Entry 8WW2 (electron microscopy, 2.79 A resolution); this record covers chains A and B of the 5 polymer chains in the assembly.

Chain A:
Protein: Guanine nucleotide-binding protein G(s) subunit alpha isoforms short
Organism: Homo sapiens
Amino-acid sequence (387 residues; row label = number of the first residue in the row):
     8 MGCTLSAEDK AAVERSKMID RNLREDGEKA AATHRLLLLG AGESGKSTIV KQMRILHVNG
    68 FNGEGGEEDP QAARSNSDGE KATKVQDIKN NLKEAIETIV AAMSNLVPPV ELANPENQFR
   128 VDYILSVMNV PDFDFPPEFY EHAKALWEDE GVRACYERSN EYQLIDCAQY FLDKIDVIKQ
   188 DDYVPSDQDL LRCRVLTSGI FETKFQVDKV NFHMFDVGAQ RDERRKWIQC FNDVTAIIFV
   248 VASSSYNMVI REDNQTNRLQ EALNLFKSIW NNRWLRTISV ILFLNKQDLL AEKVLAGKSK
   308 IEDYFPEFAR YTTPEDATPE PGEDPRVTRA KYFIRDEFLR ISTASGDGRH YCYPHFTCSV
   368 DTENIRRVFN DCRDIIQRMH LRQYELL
Not modelled in the structure: 8-12, 62-203, 252-262

Chain B:
Protein: Guanine nucleotide-binding protein G(I)/G(S)/G(T) subunit beta-1
Organism: Homo sapiens
UniProtKB: P62873 (GBB1_HUMAN); residues 2-340 here = UniProt positions 2-340
Amino-acid sequence (347 residues; each row starts with the number of its first residue; numbers below 1 keep their minus sign (Met-4 is residue -4)):
    -4 MGSLLQSELD QLRQEAEQLK NQIRDARKAC ADATLSQITN NIDPVGRIQM RTRRTLRGHL
    56 AKIYAMHWGT DSRLLVSASQ DGKLIIWDSY TTNKVHAIPL RSSWVMTCAY APSGNYVACG
   116 GLDNICSIYN LKTREGNVRV SRELAGHTGY LSCCRFLDDN QIVTSSGDTT CALWDIETGQ
   176 QTTTFTGHTG DVMSLSLAPD TRLFVSGACD ASAKLWDVRE GMCRQTFTGH ESDINAICFF
   236 PNGNAFATGS DDATCRLFDL RADQELMTYS HDNIICGITS VSFSKSGRLL LAGYDDFNCN
   296 VWDALKADRA GVLAGHDNRV SCLGVTDDGM AVATGSWDSF LKIWNGS
Not modelled in the structure: -4 to 2
Construct notes: initiating methionine (-4); expression tag (-3 to 1, 341-342)
Swiss-Prot annotation at these positions:
  - modified residue: Ser2 (N-acetylserine), His266 (Phosphohistidine)

Interface between chain A and chain B:
Contacting residue pairs (39):
  Ala19(A) - Asn88(B)
  Arg22(A) - Val90(B)  hydrogen bond (side chain-backbone)
  Arg22(A) - His91(B)
  Ser23(A) - Lys89(B)  hydrogen bond (side chain-backbone)
  Ile26(A) - Lys89(B)
  Ile26(A) - Val90(B)
  Ile26(A) - Ala92(B)  hydrophobic
  Asp27(A) - Lys89(B)  salt bridge
  Leu30(A) - Leu55(B)
  Asp33(A) - Lys78(B)  salt bridge
  Gly34(A) - Leu55(B)
  Gly206(A) - Leu117(B)
  Gly206(A) - Asn119(B)
  Ile207(A) - Leu117(B)  hydrophobic
  Phe222(A) - Trp99(B)  hydrophobic
  Ala226(A) - Asn119(B)
  Ala226(A) - Thr143(B)
  Gln227(A) - Leu117(B)
  Gln227(A) - Tyr145(B)
  Arg228(A) - Gly162(B)
  Arg228(A) - Asp163(B)
  Arg228(A) - Asp186(B)  salt bridge
  Arg232(A) - Cys204(B)
  Arg232(A) - Asp228(B)  salt bridge
  Lys233(A) - Tyr145(B)
  Lys233(A) - Asn230(B)  hydrogen bond
  Lys233(A) - Asp246(B)  salt bridge
  Trp234(A) - Leu117(B)  hydrophobic
  Trp234(A) - Tyr145(B)
  Gln236(A) - Lys57(B)
  Gln236(A) - Arg314(B)  hydrogen bond
  Cys237(A) - Gln75(B)
  Cys237(A) - Trp99(B)
  Phe238(A) - Trp99(B)  hydrophobic
  Asn239(A) - Lys57(B)  hydrogen bond
  Asn239(A) - Trp332(B)
  Trp281(A) - Asp290(B)
  Trp281(A) - Arg314(B)
  Trp281(A) - Trp332(B)
Other interface residues (no listed pair), chain A (25 interface residues in all): Val20, Ser205, Asp240
Other interface residues (no listed pair), chain B (31 interface residues in all): Gly53, Ile80, Met101, Asp118, Gly144, Thr164, Met188

In short:
25 residues of chain A face 31 of chain B across their interface, with 5 hydrogen bonds and 5 salt bridges.
Polar pairs include Asp27(A)-Lys89(B), Asp33(A)-Lys78(B) and Arg228(A)-Asp186(B).
Chain A is Guanine nucleotide-binding protein G(s) subunit alpha isoforms short and chain B is Guanine
nucleotide-binding protein G(I)/G(S)/G(T) subunit beta-1, both from Homo sapiens; the structure, GPR3/Gs
complex, was determined by electron microscopy.
